PDB entry 8ROX | electron microscopy, 3.30 A resolution | chains A and D of the 3 polymer chains in the assembly

# Chain A
Name: DDB1- and CUL4-associated factor 15
Organism: Homo sapiens
UniProt: Q66K64 (DCA15_HUMAN); residue numbers follow UniProt; this construct covers 1-600
Amino-acid sequence (603 residues; row label = number of the first residue in the row; numbers below 1 keep their minus sign (Gly-2 is residue -2)):
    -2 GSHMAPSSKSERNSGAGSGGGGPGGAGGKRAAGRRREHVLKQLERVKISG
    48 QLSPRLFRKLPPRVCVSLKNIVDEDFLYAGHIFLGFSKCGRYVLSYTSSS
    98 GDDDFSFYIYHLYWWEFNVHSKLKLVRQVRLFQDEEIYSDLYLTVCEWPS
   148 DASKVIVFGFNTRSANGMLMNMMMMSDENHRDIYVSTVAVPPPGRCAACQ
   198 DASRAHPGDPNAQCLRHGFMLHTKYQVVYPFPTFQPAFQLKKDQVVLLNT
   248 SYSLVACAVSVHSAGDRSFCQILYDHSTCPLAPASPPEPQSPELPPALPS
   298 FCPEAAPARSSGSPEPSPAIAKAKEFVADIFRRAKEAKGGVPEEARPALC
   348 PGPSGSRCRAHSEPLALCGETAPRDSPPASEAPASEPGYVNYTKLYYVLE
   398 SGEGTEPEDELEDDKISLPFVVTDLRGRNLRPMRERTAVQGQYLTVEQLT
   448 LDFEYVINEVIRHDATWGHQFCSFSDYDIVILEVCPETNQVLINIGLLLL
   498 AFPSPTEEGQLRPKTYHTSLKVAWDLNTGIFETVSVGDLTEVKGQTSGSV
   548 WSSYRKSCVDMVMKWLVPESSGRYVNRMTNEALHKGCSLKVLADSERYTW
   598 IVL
Unresolved in the structure: -2 to 34, 73-75, 97-103, 160-174, 191-205, 260-264, 271-417, 432-438, 496-509, 526-527, 538-543, 578-600
Differences from the reference sequence: expression tag (-2 to 0)
Small-molecule neighbours: A1H17 (5-[[3,4-bis(chloranyl)-1H-indol-7-yl]sulfamoyl]-N,N,3-trimethyl-furan-2-carboxamide;ethane): Thr230, Gln232, Pro233, Ala234, Phe235, Val477, Val556, Leu563

# Chain D
Name: DET1- and DDB1-associated protein 1
Organism: Homo sapiens
UniProt: Q9BW61 (DDA1_HUMAN); residue numbers follow UniProt; this construct covers 1-102
Amino-acid sequence (102 residues; row label = number of the first residue in the row):
     1 MADFLKGLPVYNKSNFSRFHADSVCKASNRRPSVYLPTREYPSEQIIVTE
    51 KTNILLRYLHQQWDKKNAAKKRDQEQVELEGESSAPPRKVARTDSPDMHE
   101 DT
Unresolved in the structure: 1-4, 20-30, 68-102

# Interface between chain A and chain D
Residue-residue contacts (10; chain A residue first):
  Cys482(A) - Asn53(D)
  Val531(A) - Trp63(D)
  Ser532(A) - Leu59(D)
  Ser532(A) - His60(D)
  Ser532(A) - Trp63(D)
  Val533(A) - Leu59(D)
  Val533(A) - Trp63(D)  hydrophobic
  Gly534(A) - Trp63(D)
  Trp562(A) - Leu55(D)  hydrophobic
  Trp562(A) - Tyr58(D)  hydrophobic
Also at the interface, not in a pair above, chain A (8 interface residues in all): Glu480, Glu484
Also at the interface, not in a pair above, chain D (8 interface residues in all): Lys51, Ile54

# Overview
The chain A/chain D interface involves 8 residues from each chain. Bound to chain A: compound A1H17.
Here chain A is DDB1- and CUL4-associated factor 15 and chain D is DET1- and DDB1-associated protein 1, both
from Homo sapiens. Entry 8ROX (Structure of the human DDB1-DDA1-DCAF15 E3 ubiquitin ligase bound to compound
furan 12) was determined by electron microscopy, deposited together with 8ROY.
